PDB entry 8YYU | electron microscopy, 3.84 A resolution | chains A and F of the 6 polymer chains in the assembly

Chain A:
Molecule: Signal transducer and activator of transcription 1-alpha/beta
Source organism: Homo sapiens
Reference sequence: P42224 (STAT1_HUMAN); residue numbers follow UniProt; this construct covers 1-750
Amino-acid sequence (776 residues; row label = number of the first residue in the row; numbers below 1 keep their minus sign (Met-25 is residue -25)):
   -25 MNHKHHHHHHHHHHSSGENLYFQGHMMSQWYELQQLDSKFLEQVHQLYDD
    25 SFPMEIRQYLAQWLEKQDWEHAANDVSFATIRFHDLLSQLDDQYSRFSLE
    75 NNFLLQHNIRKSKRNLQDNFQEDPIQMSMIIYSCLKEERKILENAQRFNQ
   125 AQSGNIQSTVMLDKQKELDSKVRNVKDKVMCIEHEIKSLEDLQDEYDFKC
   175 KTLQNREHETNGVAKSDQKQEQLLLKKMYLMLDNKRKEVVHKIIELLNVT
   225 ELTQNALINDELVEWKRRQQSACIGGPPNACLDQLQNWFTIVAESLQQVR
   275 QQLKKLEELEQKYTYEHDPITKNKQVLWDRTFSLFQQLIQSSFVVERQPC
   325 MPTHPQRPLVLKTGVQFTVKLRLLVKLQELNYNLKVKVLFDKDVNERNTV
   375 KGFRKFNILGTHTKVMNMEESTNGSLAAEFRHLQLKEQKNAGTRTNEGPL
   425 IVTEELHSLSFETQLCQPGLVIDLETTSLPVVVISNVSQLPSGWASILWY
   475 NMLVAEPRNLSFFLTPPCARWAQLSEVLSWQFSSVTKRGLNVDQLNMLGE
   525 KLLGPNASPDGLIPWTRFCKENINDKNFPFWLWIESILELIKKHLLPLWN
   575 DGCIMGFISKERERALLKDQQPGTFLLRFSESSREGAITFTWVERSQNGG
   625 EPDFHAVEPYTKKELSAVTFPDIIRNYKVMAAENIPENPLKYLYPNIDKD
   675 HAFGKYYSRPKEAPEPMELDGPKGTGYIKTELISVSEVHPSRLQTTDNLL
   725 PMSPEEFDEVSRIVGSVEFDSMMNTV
Not modelled in the structure: -25 to 134, 184-193, 685-698, 712-750
Construct notes: initiating methionine (-25); expression tag (-24 to 0)
Modified residues: Tyr701 (O-phosphotyrosine; PTR)
Swiss-Prot annotation at these positions:
  - site: Leu724 (Required for recruitment of EP300/p300)
  - modified residue: Ser2 (N-acetylserine), Lys114 (N6-methyllysine), Lys175 (N6-methyllysine), Lys296 (N6-methyllysine), Lys366 (N6-methyllysine), Lys525 (N6-methyllysine), Lys637 (N6-methyllysine), Glu657 (ADP-ribosyl glutamic acid), Lys665 (N6-methyllysine), Tyr701 (Phosphotyrosine), Glu705 (ADP-ribosyl glutamic acid), Ser708 (Phosphoserine), Ser727 (Phosphoserine), Ser745 (Phosphoserine), Thr749 (Phosphothreonine)
  - cross-link: Lys703 (Glycyl lysine isopeptide (Lys-Gly) (interchain with G-Cter in SUMO1))
  - natural variant: Asp165 (D165G: In IMD31C; D165H: In IMD31C), Tyr170 (Y170N: In IMD31C), Cys174 (C174R: In IMD31C), Asn179 (N179K: In IMD31C), Lys201 (K201N: In IMD31B), Met202 (M202I: In IMD31C; M202V: In IMD31C), Ala267 (A267V: In IMD31C), Gln271 (Q271P: In IMD31C), Arg274 (R274Q: In IMD31C; R274W: In IMD31C), Lys278 (K278E: In IMD31C), Gln285 (Q285R: In IMD31C), Lys286 (K286I: In IMD31C), 12 further natural variant entries in UniProt
  - mutagenesis: Lys110 (K110R: Sumoylated), Lys114 (K114A: No effect on IFN-alpha-induced STAT1 phosphorylation and nuclear translocation), Lys175 (K175A: No effect on IFN-alpha-induced STAT1 phosphorylation and nuclear translocation), Lys296 (K296A: No effect on IFN-alpha-induced STAT1 phosphorylation and nuclear translocation), Lys366 (K366A: No effect on IFN-alpha-induced STAT1 phosphorylation and nuclear translocation), Lys525 (K525A: Strongly reduced IFN-alpha-induced STAT1 phosphorylation and nuclear translocation. Does not affect ability to homodimerize), Lys636 to Lys637 (No effect on IFN-alpha-induced STAT1 phosphorylation and nuclear translocation), Ala656 to Asn658 (Enhances STAT1 nuclear translocation and interferon (IFN)-stimulated gene (ISG) expression in response to IFN-beta stimulation. Reduces viral load in infected cultured cells), Glu657 (E657Q: Loss of ADP-ribosylation and increased Tyr-701 phosphorylation; when associated with Q-705), Lys665 (K665A: No effect on IFN-alpha-induced STAT1 phosphorylation and nuclear translocation), Tyr701 (Y701A: No effect on transcriptional activation of ARID5A; Y701E: Not phosphorylated at S-708 upon IFNB induction; Y701F: No effect on basal sumoylation ...), Lys703 (K703R: Abolishes sumoylation by SUMO1. Increased IFN-gamma-mediated transactivation), 13 further mutagenesis entries in UniProt

Chain F:
Molecule: 18-nt DNA strand
Sequence (18 nucleotides; each row starts with the number of its first residue):
     1 TGCATTTACGGGAAACTG

Chain A / chain F interface:
Pairs across the interface - 11 pairs, chain A then chain F:
  Thr327(A) with DC9(F), phosphate contact; DG10(F), hydrogen bond to the phosphate
  His328(A) with DG10(F), salt bridge to the phosphate
  Lys336(A) with DG10(F), phosphate contact
  Gln340(A) with DC9(F), phosphate contact
  Arg418(A) with DG18(F), sugar contact
  Thr419(A) with DG18(F), sugar contact
  Asn420(A) with DG18(F), phosphate contact
  Glu421(A) with DG18(F), hydrogen bond to the phosphate
  Asn460(A) with DG12(F), base contact; DA13(F), base contact
Other interface residues (no listed pair), chain A (13 interface residues in all): Gly338, Val339, Val461, Lys636
Other interface residues (no listed pair), chain F (8 interface residues in all): DA8, DG11, DT17

Summary:
13 residues of chain A and 8 residues of chain F are in contact, with 2 hydrogen bonds and 1 salt bridge.
Polar contacts include Thr327(A)-DG10(F), Glu421(A)-DG18(F) and His328(A)-DG10(F). UniProt lists 27
mutagenesis sites on chain A.
Chain A is Signal transducer and activator of transcription 1-alpha/beta (Homo sapiens) and chain F is an
18-nt DNA strand; the structure, A tetrameric STAT1-DNA complex, was determined by electron microscopy
together with 8YYV from the same study.
